PDB entry 3OBU | X-ray diffraction, 1.60 A resolution | chains A and B

# Chain A
Name: Tumor susceptibility gene 101 protein
Organism: Homo sapiens
Notes: fragment: N-terminal UEV domain to 145); engineered mutation(s): 43VFNDGS48 -> GTG
Reference sequence: Q99816 (TS101_HUMAN); residue numbers follow UniProt; this construct covers 2-44, 48-145
Amino-acid sequence (146 residues; each row starts with the number of its first residue; note: 3 numbers in that range are skipped by the numbering (no residue carries them; nothing is unmodelled there); numbers below 1 keep their minus sign (Gly-3 is residue -3)):
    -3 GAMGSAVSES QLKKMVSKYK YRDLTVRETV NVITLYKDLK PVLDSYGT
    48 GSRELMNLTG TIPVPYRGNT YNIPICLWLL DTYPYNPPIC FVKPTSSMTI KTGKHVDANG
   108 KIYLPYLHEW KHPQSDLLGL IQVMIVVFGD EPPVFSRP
Disordered / not traced: -3 to 0
Differences from the reference sequence: expression tag (-3 to 1)
Curated features (UniProtKB/Swiss-Prot):
  - modified residue: Ala2 (N-acetylalanine)
  - mutagenesis: Tyr63 (Y63A: Reduces interaction with HIV-1 p6; impairs HIV-1 budding), Phe88 (F88A: Reduces interaction with ubiquitin; no effect on in interaction with HIV-1 p6), Val89 (V89A: No change in interaction with p6; no effect on HIV-1 budding), Met95 (M95A: Reduces interaction with VPS37B and HIV-1 p6; abolishes interaction with PDCD6IP; impairs HIV-1 budding; inhibits down-regulation of EGFR. Abolishes MGRN1-binding ...), Val141 (V141A: Reduces interaction with HIV-1 p6)
What the authors report for this chain:
  - conformationally variable residues (order/disorder transition, side-chain flip): Met95, Phe142, Arg144, Pro145
  - mutagenesis - S143A: unchanged binding to Gag polyprotein (chain B)

# Chain B
Name: Gag polyprotein
Notes: fragment: HIV-1 Gag PTAP motif (5-13)
Reference sequence: Q72497 (Q72497_9HIV1); residues 5-13 here correspond to UniProt positions 453-461 (UniProt number = residue number + 448)
Amino-acid sequence (9 residues; each row starts with the number of its first residue):
     5 PEPTAPPEE

# Interface between chain A and chain B
Pairs across the interface (27):
  Asp34(A) - Pro5(B)
  Thr58(A) - Pro7(B)
  Tyr63(A) - Pro10(B)  hydrophobic
  Tyr63(A) - Glu13(B)  hydrogen bond (side chain-backbone)
  Arg64(A) - Glu13(B)  salt bridge
  Tyr68(A) - Thr8(B)
  Tyr68(A) - Ala9(B)
  Tyr68(A) - Pro10(B)  hydrophobic
  Tyr68(A) - Pro11(B)
  Asn69(A) - Pro5(B)
  Asn69(A) - Glu6(B)  hydrogen bond (side chain-backbone)
  Asn69(A) - Pro7(B)
  Asn69(A) - Thr8(B)  hydrogen bond (backbone-side chain)
  Ile70(A) - Thr8(B)
  Thr92(A) - Pro7(B)
  Met95(A) - Pro7(B)
  Met95(A) - Thr8(B)
  Met95(A) - Ala9(B)
  Pro139(A) - Pro10(B)  hydrophobic
  Val141(A) - Ala9(B)
  Val141(A) - Pro10(B)
  Phe142(A) - Ala9(B)
  Phe142(A) - Pro10(B)
  Phe142(A) - Pro11(B)
  Phe142(A) - Glu12(B)
  Ser143(A) - Ala9(B)  hydrogen bond (side chain-backbone)
  Ser143(A) - Pro10(B)  hydrogen bond (backbone-backbone)
Also at the interface, not in a pair above, chain A (17 interface residues in all): Thr67, Pro71, Lys98, Pro145
From the paper, about this interface:
  - residue pairs: Thr58(A)-Pro7(B) (hydrophobic contact), Tyr63(A)-Pro10(B) (hydrophobic contact), Arg64(A)-Glu13(B), Tyr68(A)-Pro10(B) (hydrophobic contact), Tyr68(A)-Pro11(B), Asn69(A)-Glu6(B) (hydrogen bond), Asn69(A)-Thr8(B) (hydrogen bond), Pro71(A)-Pro7(B) (hydrophobic contact), Thr92(A)-Pro7(B) (hydrophobic contact), Met95(A)-Ala9(B), Lys98(A)-Glu12(B), Pro139(A)-Pro10(B) (hydrophobic contact), Val141(A)-Ala9(B), Phe142(A)-Pro10(B) (hydrophobic contact), Ser143(A)-Ala9(B) (hydrogen bond), Ser143(A)-Pro10(B) (backbone contact)
  - hot spots on chain A (mutagenesis) - Y63A: decreased binding to Gag polyprotein (chain B)
  - hot spots on chain A (mutagenesis) - M95A: abolished binding to Gag polyprotein (chain B)
  - interface residues, chain B: Pro7(B), Ala9(B), Pro10(B)
  - hot spots on chain B (mutagenesis) - A9G, A9M, P10A: abolished binding to Tumor susceptibility gene 101 protein (chain A)
  - hot spots on chain B (mutagenesis) - P7A, P7S: decreased binding to Tumor susceptibility gene 101 protein (chain A)

# In short
17 residues of chain A face 9 of chain B across their interface; the contacts include 5 hydrogen bonds and 1
salt bridge. Polar contacts include Arg64(A)-Glu13(B), Tyr63(A)-Glu13(B) and Asn69(A)-Glu6(B). The paper
describes hydrophobic contacts between Thr58(A) and Pro7(B), Tyr63(A) and Pro10(B) and Tyr68(A) and Pro10(B)
among others; contacts between Arg64(A) and Glu13(B), Tyr68(A) and Pro11(B) and Met95(A) and Ala9(B) among
others; hydrogen bonds between Asn69(A) and Glu6(B), Asn69(A) and Thr8(B) and Ser143(A) and Ala9(B). The paper
reports that A9G, A9M and P10A of chain B abolish binding to Tumor susceptibility gene 101 protein (chain A);
interface residues Pro7(B), Ala9(B) and Pro10(B); 8 substitutions were tested in all.
Chain A is Tumor susceptibility gene 101 protein (Homo sapiens) and chain B is Gag polyprotein; the structure,
Crystal structure of the Tsg101 UEV domain in complex with a HIV-1 PTAP peptide, was determined by X-ray
diffraction, deposited together with 3OBQ, 3OBS and 3OBX.
